Entry 8DBW (electron microscopy, 4.10 A resolution (low resolution: residue-level contacts below are approximate; hydrogen-bond / salt-bridge calls are withheld)); this record covers chains O and P of the 22 polymer chains in the assembly.

# Chain O (and P)
Protein: ATP synthase subunit c
From: Escherichia coli
Notes: chain P of this document is another copy of the same molecule, construct and numbering; everything in this record applies to it too
UniProtKB: F4TL55 (F4TL55_ECOLX); numbering as in UniProt (aligned over 3-79)
Amino-acid sequence (77 residues; numbered 3 to 79; the number before each row is that of its first residue):
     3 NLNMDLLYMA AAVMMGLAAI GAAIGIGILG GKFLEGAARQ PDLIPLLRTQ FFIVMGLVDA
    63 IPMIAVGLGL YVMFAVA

# Chain O / chain P interface
Contacting residue pairs (29; chain O residue first):
  Leu8(O) - Asp7(P)
  Leu8(O) - Met11(P)
  Leu9(O) - Asp7(P)
  Leu9(O) - Tyr10(P)
  Ala12(O) - Tyr10(P)
  Ala12(O) - Met11(P)
  Ala12(O) - Ala14(P)
  Met16(O) - Met17(P)
  Leu19(O) - Ile22(P)
  Gly23(O) - Ala25(P)
  Leu31(O) - Leu36(P)
  Lys34(O) - Gly33(P)
  Lys34(O) - Glu37(P)
  Glu37(O) - Glu37(P)
  Gln52(O) - Ile46(P)
  Val56(O) - Phe53(P)
  Leu59(O) - Phe53(P)
  Val60(O) - Ala25(P)
  Val60(O) - Ile28(P)
  Ile63(O) - Ala20(P)
  Ile63(O) - Ala21(P)
  Ile63(O) - Ala24(P)
  Ile63(O) - Val68(P)
  Pro64(O) - Ala25(P)
  Leu70(O) - Met17(P)
  Leu70(O) - Leu72(P)
  Leu70(O) - Met75(P)
  Tyr73(O) - Phe76(P)
  Val78(O) - Tyr10(P)
Also at the interface, not in a pair above, chain O (30 interface residues in all): Met11, Ala20, Ile22, Ala24, Gly27, Ile30, Phe35, Gly38, Gln42, Leu45, Leu48, Val74
Also at the interface, not in a pair above, chain P (28 interface residues in all): Ala13, Gly18, Gly29, Gly32, Phe35, Ala40, Pro43, Met57

# Overview
30 residues of chain O and 28 residues of chain P are in contact.
Both chains are ATP synthase subunit c (Escherichia coli). Entry 8DBW (E. coli ATP synthase imaged in 10mM
MgATP State3 "down" Fo classified) was determined by electron microscopy, deposited together with 8DBP, 8DBQ,
8DBR, 8DBS, 8DBT, 8DBU and 8DBV.
